6Z1U - chains G and I of the 21 polymer chains in the assembly; structure by electron microscopy, 3.47 A resolution.

[Chain G]
Molecule: ATP synthase subunit gamma, mitochondrial
Organism: Bos taurus
Reference sequence: P05631 (ATPG_BOVIN); residues 1-273 here correspond to UniProt positions 26-298 (UniProt number = residue number + 25)
Chain sequence (273 residues; numbered 1 to 273; the number before each row is that of its first residue):
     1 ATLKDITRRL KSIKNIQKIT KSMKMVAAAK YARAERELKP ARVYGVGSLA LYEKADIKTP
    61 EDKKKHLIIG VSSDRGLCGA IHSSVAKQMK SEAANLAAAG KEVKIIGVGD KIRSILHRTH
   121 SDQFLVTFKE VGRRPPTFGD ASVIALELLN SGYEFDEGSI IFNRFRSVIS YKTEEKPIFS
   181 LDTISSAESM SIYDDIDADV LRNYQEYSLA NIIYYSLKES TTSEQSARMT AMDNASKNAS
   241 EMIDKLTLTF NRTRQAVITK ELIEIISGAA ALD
Disordered / not traced: 273
Curated features (UniProtKB/Swiss-Prot):
  - modified residue: Lys14 (N6-acetyllysine), Lys24 (N6-succinyllysine), Lys30 (N6-acetyllysine), Lys90 (N6-acetyllysine), Ser121 (Phosphoserine), Lys129 (N6-acetyllysine), Lys172 (N6-acetyllysine), Lys245 (N6-succinyllysine)

[Chain I]
Molecule: ATP synthase subunit epsilon, mitochondrial
Organism: Bos taurus
Reference sequence: P05632 (ATP5E_BOVIN); residues 1-50 here correspond to UniProt positions 2-51 (UniProt number = residue number + 1)
Chain sequence (50 residues; numbered 1 to 50; the number before each row is that of its first residue):
     1 VAYWRQAGLS YIRYSQICAK AVRDALKTEF KANAMKTSGS TIKIVKVKKE
Disordered / not traced: 48-50
Curated features (UniProtKB/Swiss-Prot):
  - modified residue (N6-acetyllysine): Lys20, Lys31, Lys36, Lys43

[Interface between chain G and chain I]
Contacting residue pairs - 44 pairs, chain G then chain I:
  Phe124(G) with Val47(I)
  Leu125(G) with Lys46(I); Val47(I)
  Val126(G) with Ile44(I), hydrophobic; Val45(I); Lys46(I)
  Thr127(G) with Ile44(I); Val45(I), hydrogen bond (backbone-backbone)
  Phe128(G) with Ile42(I), hydrophobic; Lys43(I); Ile44(I), hydrophobic; Val45(I)
  Lys129(G) with Lys43(I), hydrogen bond (backbone-backbone); Val45(I)
  Glu130(G) with Thr41(I); Ile42(I); Lys43(I)
  Val131(G) with Ile42(I), hydrophobic
  Thr137(G) with Thr37(I); Gly39(I), hydrogen bond (side chain-backbone)
  Gly139(G) with Ser40(I)
  Asp140(G) with Ser40(I), hydrogen bond; Thr41(I), hydrogen bond (side chain-backbone); Ile42(I), hydrogen bond (side chain-backbone)
  Ser142(G) with Ile12(I); Gln16(I), hydrogen bond
  Val143(G) with Ser40(I)
  Ile144(G) with Ile42(I), hydrophobic
  Leu146(G) with Ile12(I), hydrophobic; Arg13(I); Gln16(I)
  Asn150(G) with Ser10(I)
  Arg202(G) with Arg5(I)
  Asn203(G) with Trp4(I); Arg5(I), hydrogen bond; Tyr11(I)
  Glu206(G) with Arg5(I), salt bridge; Ser10(I); Tyr11(I), hydrogen bond (side chain-backbone); Ile12(I)
  Tyr207(G) with Tyr11(I), hydrophobic; Ile12(I), hydrophobic; Ser15(I)
  Ala210(G) with Ile12(I), hydrophobic
Also at the interface, not in a pair above, chain G (25 interface residues in all): Val108, Arg134, Glu147, Asp199
Also at the interface, not in a pair above, chain I (20 interface residues in all): Val1, Ser38

[In short]
The interface between chain G and chain I involves 25 residues on one side and 20 on the other, with 9
hydrogen bonds and 1 salt bridge. Among the polar pairs are Glu206(G)-Arg5(I), Thr137(G)-Gly39(I) and
Asp140(G)-Ser40(I).
Chain G is ATP synthase subunit gamma, mitochondrial and chain I is ATP synthase subunit epsilon,
mitochondrial, both from Bos taurus; the structure, bovine ATP synthase F1c8-peripheral stalk domain, state 3,
was determined by electron microscopy together with 6Z1R, 6ZG7, 6ZG8 and 6ZIK from the same study.
